Entry 6MEH (X-ray diffraction, 1.99 A resolution); this record covers chains H and L of the 3 polymer chains in the assembly.

Chain H:
Name: antibody HEPC74 Heavy Chain
Organism: Homo sapiens
Notes: antibody fragment or engineered binder
Amino-acid sequence (239 residues; row label = number of the first residue in the row; a row labelled like 82A-82C holds insertion residues (82A, then the next letters in order)):
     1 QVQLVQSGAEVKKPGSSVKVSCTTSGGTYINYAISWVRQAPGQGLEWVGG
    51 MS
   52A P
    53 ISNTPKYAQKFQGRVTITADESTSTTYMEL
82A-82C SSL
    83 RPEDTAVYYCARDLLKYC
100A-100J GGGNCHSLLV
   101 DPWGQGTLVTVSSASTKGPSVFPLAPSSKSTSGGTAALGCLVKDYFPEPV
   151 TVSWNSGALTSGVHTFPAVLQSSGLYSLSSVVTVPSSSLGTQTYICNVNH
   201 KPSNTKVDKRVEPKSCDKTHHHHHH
Not modelled in the structure: 128-131, 216-225
Disulfide bonds: Cys22-Cys92, Cys100-Cys100E, Cys140-Cys196
Ligand contacts: N-acetylglucosamine (NAG; 2-acetamido-2-deoxy-beta-D-glucopyranose): Gln1, Thr24, Ser25, Gly26, Gly27, Tyr29, Ile30, Ser76

Chain L:
Name: antibody HEPC74 Light Chain
Organism: Homo sapiens
Notes: antibody fragment or engineered binder
Amino-acid sequence (214 residues; row label = number of the first residue in the row):
     1 DIVMTQSPSTLSASVGDRVTISCRASQSISSWLAWYQQKPGRAPKLLIYK
    51 ASSLETGVPSRFSGSGSGTEFTLTISSLQPDDFATYYCQHYNTYLFTFGP
   101 GTKVDLKRTVAAPSVFIFPPSDEQLKSGTASVVCLLNNFYPREAKVQWKV
   151 DNALQSGNSQESVTEQDSKDSTYSLSSTLTLSKADYEKHKVYACEVTHQG
   201 LSSPVTKSFNRGEC
Not modelled in the structure: 214
Disulfide bonds: Cys23-Cys88, Cys134-Cys194
Reported in the primary citation:
  - binding site for N-acetylglucosamine: Tyr49

How chain H and chain L interact:
Contacting residue pairs - 66 pairs, chain H then chain L:
  Val37(H) - Phe98(L)  hydrophobic
  Gln39(H) - Gln38(L)  hydrogen bond
  Gln39(H) - Tyr87(L)  hydrogen bond
  Gln43(H) - Tyr87(L)
  Gly44(H) - Tyr87(L)
  Leu45(H) - Gln38(L)
  Leu45(H) - Tyr87(L)  hydrophobic
  Leu45(H) - Phe98(L)
  Trp47(H) - Tyr94(L)
  Trp47(H) - Leu95(L)  hydrophobic
  Trp47(H) - Phe96(L)
  Ile53(H) - Thr93(L)
  Lys58(H) - Thr93(L)
  Lys58(H) - Tyr94(L)
  Lys58(H) - Phe96(L)
  Tyr91(H) - Arg42(L)
  Tyr91(H) - Ala43(L)  hydrophobic
  Asp95(H) - Phe96(L)
  Lys98(H) - Tyr49(L)  hydrogen bond
  Lys98(H) - Glu55(L)  salt bridge
  Tyr99(H) - Trp32(L)
  Tyr99(H) - Tyr49(L)  hydrophobic
  Tyr99(H) - Lys50(L)
  Tyr99(H) - Tyr91(L)  hydrogen bond
  His100F(H) - Trp32(L)  hydrogen bond
  His100F(H) - Tyr91(L)
  Ser100G(H) - Phe96(L)
  Leu100H(H) - Tyr91(L)  hydrophobic
  Leu100I(H) - Tyr36(L)  hydrogen bond (backbone-side chain)
  Leu100I(H) - Leu46(L)
  Leu100I(H) - Gln89(L)
  Leu100I(H) - Phe96(L)  hydrophobic
  Asp101(H) - Lys45(L)
  Trp103(H) - Ala43(L)  hydrophobic
  Trp103(H) - Pro44(L)  hydrogen bond (side chain-backbone)
  Phe122(H) - Ser121(L)
  Phe122(H) - Gln124(L)
  Pro123(H) - Ser121(L)
  Pro123(H) - Glu123(L)
  Leu124(H) - Phe118(L)
  Leu124(H) - Val133(L)  hydrophobic
  Ala125(H) - Phe118(L)
  Ala137(H) - Phe116(L)  hydrophobic
  Ala137(H) - Phe118(L)
  Leu141(H) - Ser131(L)
  Lys143(H) - Gln124(L)
  Lys143(H) - Ser131(L)
  His164(H) - Asn137(L)  hydrogen bond
  His164(H) - Asn138(L)  hydrogen bond
  His164(H) - Ser174(L)  hydrogen bond
  Phe166(H) - Leu135(L)  hydrophobic
  Phe166(H) - Ser162(L)
  Phe166(H) - Thr164(L)
  Phe166(H) - Ser174(L)
  Phe166(H) - Leu175(L)
  Phe166(H) - Ser176(L)
  Pro167(H) - Ser162(L)  hydrogen bond (backbone-side chain)
  Pro167(H) - Val163(L)
  Val169(H) - Gln160(L)
  Val169(H) - Glu161(L)
  Leu170(H) - Gln160(L)  hydrogen bond (backbone-side chain)
  Gln171(H) - Gln160(L)
  Val181(H) - Leu135(L)  hydrophobic
  Thr183(H) - Asn137(L)
  Lys209(H) - Glu123(L)  salt bridge
  Lys214(H) - Asp122(L)
Also at the interface, not in a pair above, chain H (44 interface residues in all): Ser35, Glu46, Val100J, Gly104, Val121, Thr135, Leu138, Thr165, Ser179
Also at the interface, not in a pair above, chain L (45 interface residues in all): Ala34, Gly41, Asn92, Thr129, Asp167, Thr178, Gly212

Summary:
44 residues of chain H and 45 residues of chain L are in contact, with 12 hydrogen bonds and 2 salt bridges.
Polar pairs include Lys98(H)-Glu55(L), Lys209(H)-Glu123(L) and Gln39(H)-Gln38(L). Bound to chain H:
N-acetylglucosamine. From the paper: a binding site for N-acetylglucosamine at Tyr49(L).
Here chain H is antibody HEPC74 Heavy Chain and chain L is antibody HEPC74 Light Chain, both from Homo
sapiens. Entry 6MEH (Crystal structure of broadly neutralizing antibody HEPC74 in complex with Hepatitis C
virus envelope glycoprotein E2 ...) was determined by X-ray diffraction (same publication as 6MED, 6MEE, 6MEG,
6MEI, 6MEJ and 6MEK).
